PDB entry 8W1R | electron microscopy, 3.30 A resolution | chains G and K of the 11 polymer chains in the assembly

[Chain G]
Name: Core protein VP3
Source organism: Bluetongue virus (serotype 1 / isolate South Africa)
Reference sequence: Q1AE73 (Q1AE73_9REOV); numbering as in UniProt (aligned over 1-901)
Chain sequence (901 residues; each row starts with the number of its first residue):
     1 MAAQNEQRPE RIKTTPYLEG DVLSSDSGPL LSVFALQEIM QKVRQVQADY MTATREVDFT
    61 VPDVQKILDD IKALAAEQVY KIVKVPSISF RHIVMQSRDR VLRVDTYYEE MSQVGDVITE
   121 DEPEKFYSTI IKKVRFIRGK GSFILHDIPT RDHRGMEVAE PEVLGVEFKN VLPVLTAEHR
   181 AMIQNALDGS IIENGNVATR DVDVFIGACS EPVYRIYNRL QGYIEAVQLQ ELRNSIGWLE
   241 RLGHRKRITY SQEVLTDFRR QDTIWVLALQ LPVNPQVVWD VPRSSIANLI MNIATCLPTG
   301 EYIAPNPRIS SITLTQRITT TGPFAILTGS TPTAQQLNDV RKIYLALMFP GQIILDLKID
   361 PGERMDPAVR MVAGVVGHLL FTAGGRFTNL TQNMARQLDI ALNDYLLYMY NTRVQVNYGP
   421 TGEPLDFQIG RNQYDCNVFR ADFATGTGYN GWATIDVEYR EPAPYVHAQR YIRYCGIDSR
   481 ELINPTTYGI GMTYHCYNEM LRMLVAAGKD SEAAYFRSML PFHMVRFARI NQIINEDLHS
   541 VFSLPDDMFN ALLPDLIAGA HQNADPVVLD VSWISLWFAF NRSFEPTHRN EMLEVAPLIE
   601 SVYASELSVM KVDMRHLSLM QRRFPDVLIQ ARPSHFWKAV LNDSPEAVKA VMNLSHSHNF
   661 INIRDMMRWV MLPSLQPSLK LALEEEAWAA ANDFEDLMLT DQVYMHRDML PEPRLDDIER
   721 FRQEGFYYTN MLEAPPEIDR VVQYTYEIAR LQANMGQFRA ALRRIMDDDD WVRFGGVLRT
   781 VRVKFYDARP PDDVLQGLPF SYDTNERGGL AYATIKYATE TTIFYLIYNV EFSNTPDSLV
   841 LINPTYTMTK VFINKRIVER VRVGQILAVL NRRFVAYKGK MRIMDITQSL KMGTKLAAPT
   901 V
Unresolved in the structure: 1-24, 46-58
What the authors report for this chain:
  - mutagenesis - R431F: abolished growth in response to reverse genetics method

[Chain K]
Name: RNA-directed RNA polymerase
Source organism: Bluetongue virus (serotype 1 / isolate South Africa)
Notes: EC 2.7.7.48
Reference sequence: W0G557 (W0G557_9REOV); residues 1-1302 here = UniProt positions 1-1302
Chain sequence (1302 residues; row label = number of the first residue in the row):
     1 MVAITVQGAQ LIKRVVERFY PGIAFNINEG ACYIYKFSDH IRRIRMKHGT KYRRQAEEII
    61 RNISLRKERL YGIPVLDEVE WKYVFDGQTF QSYAFEVYVN SILPWSELDP EEEFLRNYRV
   121 SREMTEVEKF IEFRAKNEMQ IYGDIPIKVW CCFINELSAE LKHVPLGMQV MADFVNRFDS
   181 PFHQGNRDLS NLEDFQVAYT TPLLFEMCCM ESILEFNIKM RMREEEISAL EFGDMKVDPV
   241 GLLREFFILC LPHPKKINNV LRAPYSWFVK MWGVGADPIV VLQSTAGDDR NSKDVFYDKF
   301 RTEPNRYKAL FRSSFYNESR RMNEEKILEA VKYSQKLGSH DRRLPLFEKM LKTVYTTPFY
   361 PHKSSNMILA SFLLSIQTIT GYGRAWVKNV STEFDKQLKP NPSNLVQDVS DLTREFFKQA
   421 YVEAKERREE IVKPEDLYTS MLRLARNTSS GFSTEIYVKK RFGPRLRDKD LIKINSRIKA
   481 LVIFTKGHTV FTDEELHKKY NSVELYQTKG SRDVPIKATR TIYSINLSVL VPQLIVTLPL
   541 NEYFSRVGGI TSPDYKKIGG KVIVGDLEAT GSRVMDAADC FRNSADRDIF TIAIDYSEYD
   601 THLTRHNFRT GMLQGIREAM APYRDLRYEG YTLEQIIDFG YGEGRVANTL WNGKRRLFKT
   661 TFDAYIRLDE SERDKGSFKV PKGVLPVSSV DVANRIAVDK GFDTLIAATD GSDLALIDTH
   721 LSGENSTLIA NSMHNMAIGT LMQREVGREQ PGVLTFLSEQ YVGDDTLFYT KLHTTDTKVF
   781 DKVAASIFDT VAKCGHEASP SKTMMTPYSV EKTQTHAKQG CYVPQDRMMI ISSERRKDIE
   841 DVQGYVRSQV QTMITKVSRG FCHDLAQLIL MLKTTFIGAW KMKRTIKEDA MYRDRKFDSN
   901 DEDGFTLIQI RNPLALYVPI GWNGYGAHPA ALNIVMTEEM YVDSIMISKL DEIMAPIRRI
   961 VHDIPPCWNE TQGDKRGLIS ATKMSFFSKM ARPAVQAALS DPQIINLVEE LPLGEFSPGR
  1021 ISRTMMHSAL LKESSARTLL SSGYELEYQK ALNSWITQVS MRLGEESGVI STSYAKLFDV
  1081 YFEGELDGAP HMFPDQNLSP QFYIQKMMIG PRVSSRVRNS YVDRIDVILR KDVVMRGFIT
  1141 ANTILNVIEK LGTNHSVGDL VTVFTLMNIE TRVAEELAEY MTSEKIRFDA LKLLKKGIAG
  1201 DEFTMSLNVA TQDFIDTYLA YPYQLTKTEV DAISLYCTQM IMLRAALGLP KKKMKIVVTD
  1261 DAKKRYKIRL QRFRTHVPKI KVLKKLIDPN RMTVRNLENQ FV
Unresolved in the structure: 1, 460-470

[How chain G and chain K interact]
Pairs across the interface (30):
  Ser25(G) - Pro1250(K)
  Asp26(G) - Arg1244(K)  salt bridge
  Asp26(G) - Lys1252(K)  salt bridge
  Ser27(G) - Ile947(K)
  Gly28(G) - Phe1082(K)
  Pro29(G) - Val1080(K)
  Pro29(G) - Tyr1081(K)  hydrophobic
  Leu30(G) - Asp943(K)
  Leu30(G) - Met946(K)  hydrophobic
  Leu30(G) - Asp1079(K)
  Leu30(G) - Val1080(K)  hydrogen bond (backbone-backbone)
  Leu30(G) - Phe1082(K)  hydrophobic
  Leu31(G) - Lys1076(K)  hydrogen bond (backbone-side chain)
  Leu31(G) - Asp1079(K)
  Ser32(G) - Lys1076(K)
  Ser32(G) - Leu1077(K)
  Ser32(G) - Phe1078(K)
  Ser32(G) - Asp1079(K)  hydrogen bond (backbone-side chain)
  Val33(G) - Leu1063(K)  hydrophobic
  Val33(G) - Lys1076(K)  hydrogen bond (backbone-backbone)
  Phe34(G) - Lys1267(K)
  Phe34(G) - Ile1268(K)  hydrophobic
  Arg308(G) - Arg1265(K)
  Arg308(G) - Val1302(K)  hydrogen bond (side chain-backbone)
  Ser311(G) - Asn1299(K)
  Thr315(G) - Asn1299(K)
  Ile318(G) - Arg1295(K)
  Ile318(G) - Asn1296(K)
  Ile318(G) - Asn1299(K)
  Thr321(G) - Arg1295(K)  hydrogen bond
Also at the interface, not in a pair above, chain G (16 interface residues in all): Leu36
Also at the interface, not in a pair above, chain K (23 interface residues in all): Ser948, Gln1271

[Overview]
Chain G and chain K form an interface of 16 and 23 residues respectively; the contacts include 6 hydrogen
bonds and 2 salt bridges. Polar pairs include Asp26(G)-Arg1244(K), Asp26(G)-Lys1252(K) and
Leu31(G)-Lys1076(K). The paper reports that R431F of chain G abolishes growth in response to reverse genetics
method.
Here chain G is Core protein VP3 and chain K is RNA-directed RNA polymerase, both from Bluetongue virus
(serotype 1 / isolate South Africa). Entry 8W1R (Cryo-EM structure of BTV core) was determined by electron
microscopy, deposited together with 8W12, 8W19, 8W1C, 8W1O and 8W1S.
